4L0Z - chains B and D of the 4 polymer chains in the assembly; structure by X-ray diffraction, 2.70 A resolution.

[Chain B]
Protein: Protein C-ets-1
Organism: Homo sapiens
Reference sequence: P14921 (ETS1_HUMAN); numbering as in UniProt (aligned over 296-441)
Amino-acid sequence (146 residues; numbered 296 to 441; the number before each row is that of its first residue):
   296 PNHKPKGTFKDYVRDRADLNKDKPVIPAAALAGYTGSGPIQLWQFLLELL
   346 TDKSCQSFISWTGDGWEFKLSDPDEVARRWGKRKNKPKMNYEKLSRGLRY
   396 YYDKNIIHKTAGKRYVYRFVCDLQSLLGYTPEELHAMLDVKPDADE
Unresolved in the structure: 296-331, 433-441
Curated features (UniProtKB/Swiss-Prot):
  - DNA-binding region: Ile335 to Val415 (ETS)
  - region: Phe304 to Ala312 (Helix HI-1), Ala323 to Thr330 (Helix HI-2), Leu418 to Leu422 (Helix H4), Pro426 to Met432 (Helix H5)
  - modified residue: Lys305 (N6-acetyllysine)

[Chain D]
Molecule: 16-nt DNA strand
Sequence (16 nucleotides; each row starts with the number of its first residue):
   101 CAGAGGATGTGGCTTC

[Chain B / chain D interface]
Residue-residue contacts (20; chain B residue first):
  Lys381(B) - DG111(D)  sugar contact
  Tyr386(B) - DA102(D)  phosphate contact
  Tyr386(B) - DG103(D)  hydrogen bond to the phosphate
  Glu387(B) - DC101(D)  phosphate contact
  Glu387(B) - DA102(D)  phosphate contact
  Arg391(B) - DG105(D)  hydrogen bond to the base
  Arg391(B) - DG106(D)  hydrogen bond to the base
  Arg394(B) - DA104(D)  hydrogen bond to the base
  Arg394(B) - DG105(D)  hydrogen bond to the base
  Tyr395(B) - DA107(D)  hydrogen bond to the base
  Tyr395(B) - DT108(D)  hydrogen bond to the base
  Tyr397(B) - DA104(D)  hydrogen bond to the phosphate
  Tyr397(B) - DG105(D)  phosphate contact
  Lys404(B) - DG103(D)  salt bridge to the phosphate
  Lys404(B) - DA104(D)  phosphate contact
  Arg409(B) - DA102(D)  phosphate contact
  Arg409(B) - DG103(D)  phosphate contact
  Tyr410(B) - DA102(D)  hydrogen bond to the phosphate
  Tyr410(B) - DG103(D)  hydrogen bond to the phosphate
  Tyr412(B) - DG103(D)  phosphate contact

[In short]
11 residues of chain B and 9 residues of chain D are in contact; the contacts include 10 hydrogen bonds and 1
salt bridge. Among the polar pairs are Arg391(B)-DG105(D), Arg391(B)-DG106(D) and Arg394(B)-DA104(D). UniProt
lists a DNA-binding region on chain B.
Chain B is Protein C-ets-1 (Homo sapiens) and chain D is a 16-nt DNA strand; the structure, Crystal structure
of Runx1 and Ets1 bound to TCR alpha promoter (crystal form 2), was determined by X-ray diffraction, deposited
together with 4L0Y and 4L18.
